Entry 4HRT (X-ray diffraction, 1.46 A resolution); this record covers chains A and B of the 4 polymer chains in the assembly.

[Chain A]
Name: Globin-2 A chain
From: Scapharca inaequivalvis
UniProtKB: P14821 (GLB2A_ANAIN); residues 4-149 here correspond to UniProt positions 5-150 (UniProt number = residue number + 1)
Chain sequence (150 residues; each row starts with the number of its first residue; numbering starts at 0):
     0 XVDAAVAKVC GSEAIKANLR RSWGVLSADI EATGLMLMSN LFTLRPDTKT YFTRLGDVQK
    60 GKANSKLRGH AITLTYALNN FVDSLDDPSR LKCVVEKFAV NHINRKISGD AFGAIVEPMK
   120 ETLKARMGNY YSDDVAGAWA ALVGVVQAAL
Sequence notes: acetylation (0); expression tag (1-3)
Modified residues: ACE (acetyl group) at position 0
Swiss-Prot annotation at these positions:
  - binding site (heme b): His101
Metal / ion sites: heme Fe near His101 (its only coordinating residue here)
Ligand contacts: heme (HEM): Leu36, Thr47, Tyr50, Phe51, Arg53, Leu54, His69, Thr72, Leu73, Ala76, Leu77, Phe97, Asn100, His101, Arg104, Ile106, Ala110, Phe111, Ile114

[Chain B]
Name: Hemoglobin B chain
From: Scapharca inaequivalvis
UniProtKB: O02480 (O02480_ANAIN); residues 3-151 here correspond to UniProt positions 4-152 (UniProt number = residue number + 1)
Chain sequence (152 residues; each row starts with the number of its first residue; numbering starts at 0):
     0 XSRVAELANA VVSNADQKDL LRMSWGVLSV DMEGTGLMLM ANLFKTSPSA KGKFARLGDV
    60 SAGKDNSKLR GHSITLMYAL QNFVDALDDV ERLKCVVEKF AVNHINRQIS ADEFGEIVGP
   120 LRQTLKARMG NYFDEDTVAA WASLVAVVQA AL
Not modelled in the structure: 0-1, 61-63
Sequence notes: acetylation (0); expression tag (1-2)
Modified residues: ACE (acetyl group) at position 0
Metal / ion sites: heme Fe near His103 (its only coordinating residue here)
Ligand contacts: heme (HEM): Leu42, Ala49, Lys52, Phe53, Arg55, Leu56, His71, Thr74, Leu75, Ala78, Leu79, Phe99, Asn102, His103, Arg106, Ile108, Glu112, Phe113, Glu115, Ile116

[Chain A / chain B interface]
Pairs across the interface (40):
  Ile29(A) - Arg91(B)
  Glu30(A) - Arg91(B)  salt bridge
  Arg53(A) - Val101(B)
  Ser64(A) - Cys94(B)
  Arg67(A) - Asp88(B)  salt bridge
  Arg67(A) - Glu90(B)
  Arg67(A) - Arg91(B)
  Arg67(A) - Cys94(B)
  Gly68(A) - Cys94(B)
  Gly68(A) - Lys98(B)
  His69(A) - Lys98(B)  hydrogen bond
  Ile71(A) - Asn81(B)
  Ile71(A) - Arg91(B)
  Ile71(A) - Val95(B)  hydrophobic
  Thr72(A) - Asn81(B)  hydrogen bond
  Thr72(A) - Lys98(B)
  Tyr75(A) - Tyr77(B)
  Tyr75(A) - Gln80(B)
  Tyr75(A) - Asn81(B)
  Tyr75(A) - Asp84(B)  hydrogen bond
  Tyr75(A) - Arg91(B)  hydrogen bond
  Asn78(A) - Tyr77(B)
  Asn79(A) - Ile73(B)
  Asn79(A) - Thr74(B)  hydrogen bond
  Asn79(A) - Tyr77(B)
  Asp82(A) - Tyr77(B)  hydrogen bond
  Asp86(A) - Arg69(B)  salt bridge
  Ser88(A) - Arg69(B)  hydrogen bond
  Arg89(A) - Arg69(B)
  Arg89(A) - Ile73(B)
  Arg89(A) - Tyr77(B)  hydrogen bond
  Cys92(A) - Ser66(B)
  Cys92(A) - Arg69(B)
  Cys92(A) - Gly70(B)
  Lys96(A) - Gly70(B)
  Lys96(A) - His71(B)  hydrogen bond
  Lys96(A) - Thr74(B)
  Val99(A) - Arg55(B)
  Asn100(A) - Asn102(B)  hydrogen bond
  Asn100(A) - Arg106(B)  hydrogen bond
Interface residues without a listed pair, chain A (21 interface residues in all): Val93
Interface residues without a listed pair, chain B (21 interface residues in all): Glu32

[Summary]
The chain A/chain B interface involves 21 residues from each chain; the contacts include 11 hydrogen bonds and
3 salt bridges. Among the polar pairs are Glu30(A)-Arg91(B), Arg67(A)-Asp88(B) and Asp86(A)-Arg69(B). Chain A
binds heme. Ligands of chain B: heme.
Here chain A is Globin-2 A chain and chain B is Hemoglobin B chain, both from Scapharca inaequivalvis. Entry
4HRT (Scapharca tetrameric hemoglobin, unliganded) was determined by X-ray diffraction (same publication as
4HRR).
